PDB entry 1SSW | X-ray diffraction, 2.13 A resolution | chain A

# Chain A
Molecule: Lysozyme
Organism: Enterobacteria phage T4
Notes: EC 3.2.1.17
UniProt: P00720 (LYS_BPT4); residues 1-164 here = UniProt positions 1-164
Amino-acid sequence (164 residues; each row starts with the number of its first residue):
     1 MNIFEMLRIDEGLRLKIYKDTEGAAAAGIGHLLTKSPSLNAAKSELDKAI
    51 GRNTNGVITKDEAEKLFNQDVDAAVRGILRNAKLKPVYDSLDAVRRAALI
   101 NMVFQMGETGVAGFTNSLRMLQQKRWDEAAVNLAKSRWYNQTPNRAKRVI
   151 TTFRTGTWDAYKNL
Differences from the reference sequence: engineered mutation Ala-24 (Tyr in P00720), Ala-25 (Tyr in P00720), Ala-26 (Thr in P00720), Ala-27 (Ile in P00720), Thr-54 (Cys in P00720), Ala-97 (Cys in P00720)
UniProt features mapped onto this chain:
  - active site (Proton donor/acceptor): Glu-11, Asp-20
  - binding site (substrate): Leu-32, Phe-104, Ser-117, Asn-132
From the paper describing this entry:
  - mutagenesis - Y24A/Y25A/T26A/I27A: decreased stability
  - conformationally variable residues (loop rearrangement): Ala-24, Lys-35, Leu-46

# In short
Curated annotation (UniProt) lists active-site residues Glu-11 and Asp-20 and 4 substrate-binding residues.
From the paper: Y24A/Y25A/T26A/I27A reduce stability; conformational variability at Ala-24, Lys-35 and Leu-46.
Chain A is Lysozyme (Enterobacteria phage T4); the structure, Crystal structure of phage T4 lysozyme mutant
Y24A/Y25A/T26A/I27A/C54T/C97A, was determined by X-ray diffraction, deposited together with 1SSY, 1T8F and
1T8G.
